Entry 9RUP (electron microscopy, 4.11 A resolution (low resolution: residue-level contacts below are approximate; hydrogen-bond / salt-bridge calls are withheld)); this record covers chains b and c of the 10 polymer chains in the assembly.

Chain b:
Molecule: T cell receptor, beta chain
From: Homo sapiens
Chain sequence (242 residues; each row starts with the number of its first residue):
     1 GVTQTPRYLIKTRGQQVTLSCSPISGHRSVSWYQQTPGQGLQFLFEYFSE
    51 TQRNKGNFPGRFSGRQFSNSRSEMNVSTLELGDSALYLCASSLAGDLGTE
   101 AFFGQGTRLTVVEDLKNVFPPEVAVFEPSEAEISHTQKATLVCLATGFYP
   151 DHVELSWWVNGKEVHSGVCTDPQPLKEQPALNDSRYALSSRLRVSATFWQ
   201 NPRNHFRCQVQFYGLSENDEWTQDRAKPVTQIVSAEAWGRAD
Unresolved in the structure: 52-65, 133, 239-242
Disulfides: C21-C89, C143-C208

Chain c:
Molecule: MHC class I antigen
From: Homo sapiens
UniProt: A0A0D6K978 (A0A0D6K978_HUMAN); residues 1-276 here correspond to UniProt positions 2-277 (UniProt number = residue number + 1)
Chain sequence (276 residues; each row starts with the number of its first residue):
     1 HSMRYFFTSVSRPGRGEPRFIAVGYVDDTQFVRFDSDAASQKMEPRAPWI
    51 EQEGPEYWDQETRNMKAHSQTDRANLGTLRGYYNQSEDGSHTIQIMYGCD
   101 VGPDGRFLRGYRQDAYDGKDYIALNEDLRSWTAADMAAQITKRKWEAVHA
   151 AEQRRVYLEGRCVDGLRRYLENGKETLQRTDPPKTHMTHHPISDHEATLR
   201 CWALGFYPAEITLTWQRDGEDQTQDTELVETRPAGDGTFQKWAAVVVPSG
   251 EEQRYTCHVQHEGLPKPLTLRWELSS
Unresolved in the structure: 266-276
Disulfides: C99-C162, C201-C257

How chain b and chain c interact:
Pairs across the interface - 4 pairs, chain b then chain c:
  S25(b) with R143(c)
  F102(b) with K144(c); A147(c); V148(c)
Other interface residues (no listed pair), chain b (5 interface residues in all): G1, I24, L93
Other interface residues (no listed pair), chain c (5 interface residues in all): I140

In short:
Chain b and chain c each contribute 5 residues to their interface.
Here chain b is T cell receptor, beta chain and chain c is MHC class I antigen, both from Homo sapiens. Entry
9RUP (Cryo-EM structure of TCRpub/pMHC dimer) was determined by electron microscopy.
